PDB entry 8EOE | electron microscopy, 3.20 A resolution | chains D and R of the 9 polymer chains in the assembly

== Chain D ==
Protein: DNA-directed RNA polymerase subunit beta'
Organism: Mycobacterium tuberculosis H37Rv
Notes: EC 2.7.7.6
UniProtKB: P9WGY7 (RPOC_MYCTU); numbering as in UniProt (aligned over 1-1316)
Sequence (1316 residues; numbered 1 to 1316; the number before each row is that of its first residue):
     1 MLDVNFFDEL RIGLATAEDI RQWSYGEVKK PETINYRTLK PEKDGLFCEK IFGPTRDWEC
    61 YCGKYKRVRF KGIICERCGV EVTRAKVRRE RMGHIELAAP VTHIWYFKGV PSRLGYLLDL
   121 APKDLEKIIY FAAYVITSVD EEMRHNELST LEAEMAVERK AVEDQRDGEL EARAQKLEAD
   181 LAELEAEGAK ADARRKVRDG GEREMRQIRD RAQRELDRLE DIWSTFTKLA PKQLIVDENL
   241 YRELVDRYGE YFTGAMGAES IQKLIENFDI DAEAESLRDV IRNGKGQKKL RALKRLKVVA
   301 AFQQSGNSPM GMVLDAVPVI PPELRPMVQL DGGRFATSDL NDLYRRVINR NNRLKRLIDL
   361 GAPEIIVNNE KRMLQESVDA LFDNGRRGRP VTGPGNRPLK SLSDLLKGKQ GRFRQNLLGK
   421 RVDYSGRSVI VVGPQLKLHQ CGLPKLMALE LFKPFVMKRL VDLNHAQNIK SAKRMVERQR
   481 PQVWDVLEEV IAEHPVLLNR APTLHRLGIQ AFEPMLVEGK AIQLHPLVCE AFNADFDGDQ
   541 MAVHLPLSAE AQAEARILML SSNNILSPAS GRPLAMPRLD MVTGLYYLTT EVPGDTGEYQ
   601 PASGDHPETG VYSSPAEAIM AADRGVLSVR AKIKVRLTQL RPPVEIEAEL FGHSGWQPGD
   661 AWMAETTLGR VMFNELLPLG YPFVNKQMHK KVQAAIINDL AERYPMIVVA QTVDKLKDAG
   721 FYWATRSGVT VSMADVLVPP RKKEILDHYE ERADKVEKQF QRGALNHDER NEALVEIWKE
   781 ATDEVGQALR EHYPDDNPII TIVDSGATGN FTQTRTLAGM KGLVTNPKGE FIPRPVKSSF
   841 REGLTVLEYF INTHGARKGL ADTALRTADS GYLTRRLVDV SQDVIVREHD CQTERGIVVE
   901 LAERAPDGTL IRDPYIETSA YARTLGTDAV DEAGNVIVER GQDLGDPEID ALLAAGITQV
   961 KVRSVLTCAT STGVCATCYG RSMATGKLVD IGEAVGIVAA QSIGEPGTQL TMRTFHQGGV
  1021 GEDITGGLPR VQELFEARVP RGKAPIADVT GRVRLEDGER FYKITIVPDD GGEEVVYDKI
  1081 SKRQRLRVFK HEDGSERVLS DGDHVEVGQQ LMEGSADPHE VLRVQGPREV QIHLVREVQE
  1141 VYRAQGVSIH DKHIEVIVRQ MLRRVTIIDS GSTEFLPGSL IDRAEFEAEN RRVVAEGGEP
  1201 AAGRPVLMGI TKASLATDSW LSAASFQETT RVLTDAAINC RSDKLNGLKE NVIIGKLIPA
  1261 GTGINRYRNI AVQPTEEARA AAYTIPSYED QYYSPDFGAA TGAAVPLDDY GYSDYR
Unresolved in the structure: 1, 1013-1024, 1283-1316
Swiss-Prot annotation at these positions:
  - binding site (Zn(2+)): Cys60, Cys62, Cys75, Cys78, Cys891, Cys968, Cys975, Cys978
  - binding site (Mg(2+)): Asp535, Asp537, Asp539
Ion coordination: Zn2+ site 1: Cys60, Cys62, Cys75, Cys78; Mg2+: Asp535, Asp537, Asp539 (shared with A30(R) of chain R); Zn2+ site 2: Cys891, Cys968, Cys975, Cys978

== Chain R ==
Molecule: 30-nt RNA strand
Sequence (30 nucleotides; row label = number of the first residue in the row):
     1 UCCGAAGCUU CGGCUUCGGC AGGAGAGGUA
Unresolved in the structure: 1-15
Ion coordination: Mg2+: A30 (shared with Asp535(D), Asp537(D), Asp539(D) of chain D)

== Interface between chain D and chain R ==
Contacting residue pairs (6; chain D residue first):
  Leu330(D) - G22(R)  base contact
  Arg397(D) - G23(R)  sugar contact
  Arg500(D) - A30(R)  hydrogen bond to the sugar
  Asp535(D) - A30(R)  phosphate contact
  Asp537(D) - A30(R)  phosphate contact
  Asp539(D) - A30(R)  hydrogen bond to the sugar
Also at the interface, not in a pair above, chain D (9 interface residues in all): Arg67, Ala336, Gly538
Also at the interface, not in a pair above, chain R (5 interface residues in all): C17, U29

== Summary ==
9 residues of chain D face 5 of chain R across their interface; the contacts include 2 hydrogen bonds. Polar
pairs include Arg500(D)-A30(R) and Asp539(D)-A30(R). UniProt lists 8 Zn2+-binding residues and 3 Mg2+-binding
residues on chain D.
Here chain D is DNA-directed RNA polymerase subunit beta' (Mycobacterium tuberculosis H37Rv) and chain R is a
30-nt RNA strand. Entry 8EOE (Mycobacterium tuberculosis transcription elongation complex with Bacillus
subtilis NusG (EC_LG)) was determined by electron microscopy together with 8EHQ, 8EJ3, 8EOF, 8EOS, 8EOT and
8EXY from the same study.
